8IW1 - chains B and C of the 5 polymer chains in the assembly; structure by electron microscopy, 3.40 A resolution.

Chain B:
Protein: Guanine nucleotide-binding protein G(I)/G(S)/G(T) subunit beta-1
From: Homo sapiens
UniProt: P62873 (GBB1_HUMAN); numbering as in UniProt (aligned over 2-340)
Sequence (377 residues; row label = number of the first residue in the row; numbers below 1 keep their minus sign (Met-10 is residue -10)):
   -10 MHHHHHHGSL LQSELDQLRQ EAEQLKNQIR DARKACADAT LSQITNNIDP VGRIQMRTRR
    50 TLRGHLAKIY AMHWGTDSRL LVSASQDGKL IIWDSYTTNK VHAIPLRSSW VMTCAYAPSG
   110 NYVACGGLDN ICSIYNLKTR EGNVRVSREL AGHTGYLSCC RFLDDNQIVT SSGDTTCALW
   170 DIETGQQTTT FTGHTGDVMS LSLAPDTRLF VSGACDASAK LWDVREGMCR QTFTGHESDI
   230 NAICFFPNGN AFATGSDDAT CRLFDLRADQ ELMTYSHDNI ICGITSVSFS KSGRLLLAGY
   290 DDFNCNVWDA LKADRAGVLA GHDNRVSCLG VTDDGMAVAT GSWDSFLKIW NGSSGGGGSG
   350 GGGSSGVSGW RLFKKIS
Disordered / not traced: -10 to 7, 341-366
Differences from the reference sequence: initiating methionine (-10); expression tag (-9 to 1, 341-366)
Curated features (UniProtKB/Swiss-Prot):
  - modified residue: Ser2 (N-acetylserine), His266 (Phosphohistidine)
  - natural variant: Leu30 (L30F: In MRD42; uncertain significance), Arg52 (R52G: In MRD42), Gly64 (G64V: In MRD42), Asp76 (D76E: In MRD42; D76G: In MRD42), Gly77 (G77S: In MRD42), Lys78 (K78R: In MRD42), Ile80 (I80N: In MRD42; I80T: In MRD42), His91 (H91R: In MRD42; uncertain significance), Ala92 (A92T: In MRD42), Pro94 (P94S: In MRD42), Leu95 (L95P: In MRD42), Arg96 (R96L: In MRD42), 5 further natural variant entries in UniProt

Chain C:
Protein: Guanine nucleotide-binding protein G(I)/G(S)/G(O) subunit gamma-2
From: Homo sapiens
UniProt: P59768 (GBG2_HUMAN); residues 5-63 here = UniProt positions 5-63
Sequence (59 residues; row label = number of the first residue in the row):
     5 NTASIAQARK LVEQLKMEAN IDRIKVSKAA ADLMAYCEAH AKEDPLLTPV PASENPFRE
Disordered / not traced: 5-15

Interface between chain B and chain C:
Residue-residue contacts (40; chain B residue first):
  Cys25(B) with Arg27(C); Lys29(C); Val30(C)
  Ala26(B) with Val30(C), hydrophobic
  Asp27(B) with Lys29(C); Val30(C), hydrogen bond (side chain-backbone); Ser31(C), hydrogen bond
  Ala28(B) with Val30(C)
  Leu30(B) with Ala34(C), hydrophobic
  Ile33(B) with Ser31(C); Met38(C), hydrophobic
  Ile37(B) with Met38(C), hydrophobic
  Val40(B) with Leu51(C), hydrophobic
  Ile43(B) with Leu50(C)
  Arg48(B) with Phe61(C), hydrogen bond (side chain-backbone)
  Arg49(B) with Pro60(C); Phe61(C)
  Ser84(B) with Phe61(C)
  Tyr85(B) with Pro60(C)
  Phe235(B) with Leu37(C), hydrophobic; Tyr40(C), hydrophobic
  Pro236(B) with Tyr40(C)
  Asn237(B) with Tyr40(C)
  Asp254(B) with Ala33(C)
  Arg256(B) with Ala33(C); Asp36(C), salt bridge
  Asp258(B) with Arg27(C), salt bridge
  Gln259(B) with Val30(C)
  Lys280(B) with Glu47(C)
  Ser281(B) with Tyr40(C); Asp48(C)
  Asp323(B) with Glu47(C); Pro49(C)
  Gly324(B) with Pro49(C); Leu50(C)
  Met325(B) with Asn59(C); Pro60(C)
  Ala326(B) with Phe61(C), hydrophobic
  Asn340(B) with Asn59(C); Phe61(C)
Interface residues without a listed pair, chain B (40 interface residues in all): Leu14, Ile18, Thr34, Met45, Ala240, Leu252, Ala257, Leu261, Ser279, Arg283, Leu284, Leu300, Ile338
Interface residues without a listed pair, chain C (27 interface residues in all): Lys20, Ala23, Asp26, Ile28, Lys32, Cys41, His44, Glu58, Glu63

In short:
40 residues of chain B face 27 of chain C across their interface, with 3 hydrogen bonds and 2 salt bridges.
Polar pairs include Arg256(B)-Asp36(C), Asp258(B)-Arg27(C) and Asp27(B)-Val30(C).
Chain B is Guanine nucleotide-binding protein G(I)/G(S)/G(T) subunit beta-1 and chain C is Guanine
nucleotide-binding protein G(I)/G(S)/G(O) subunit gamma-2, both from Homo sapiens; the structure, Cryo-EM
structure of the PEA-bound mTAAR9-Golf complex, was determined by electron microscopy together with 8ITF,
8IW4, 8IW7 and 8IW9 from the same study.
